PDB entry 8VVZ | electron microscopy, 3.41 A resolution | chains A and D of the 6 polymer chains in the assembly

== Chain A (and D) ==
Name: Copia VLP protein
Notes: chain D of this document is another copy of the same molecule, construct and numbering; everything in this record applies to it too
UniProt: P04146 (COPIA_DROME); residues 0-269 here correspond to UniProt positions 1-270 (UniProt number = residue number + 1)
Sequence (270 residues; numbered 0 to 269; the number before each row is that of its first residue; numbering starts at 0):
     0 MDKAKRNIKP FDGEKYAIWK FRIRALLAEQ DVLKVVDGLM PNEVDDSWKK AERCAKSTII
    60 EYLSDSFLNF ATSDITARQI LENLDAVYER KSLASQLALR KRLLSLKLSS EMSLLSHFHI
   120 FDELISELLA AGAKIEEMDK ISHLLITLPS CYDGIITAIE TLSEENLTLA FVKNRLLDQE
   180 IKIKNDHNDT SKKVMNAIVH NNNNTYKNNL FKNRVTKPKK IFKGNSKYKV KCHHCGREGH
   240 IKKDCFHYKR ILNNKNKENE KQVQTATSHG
Unresolved in the structure: 0-2, 187-269
Swiss-Prot annotation at these positions:
  - zinc finger: V229 to H246 (CCHC-type)

== Chain A / chain D interface ==
Contacting residue pairs - 28 pairs, chain A then chain D:
  K49(A) - E28(D)  hydrogen bond (side chain-backbone)
  K49(A) - D30(D)  salt bridge
  R52(A) - A27(D)
  R52(A) - E28(D)
  R52(A) - D30(D)  salt bridge
  S56(A) - K4(D)
  S56(A) - E28(D)  hydrogen bond
  I59(A) - F20(D)  hydrophobic
  I59(A) - R21(D)
  I59(A) - A24(D)  hydrophobic
  E60(A) - K4(D)
  E60(A) - R5(D)  hydrogen bond (side chain-backbone)
  E60(A) - N6(D)  hydrogen bond (backbone-side chain)
  L62(A) - R21(D)  hydrogen bond (backbone-side chain)
  D64(A) - I17(D)
  D64(A) - R21(D)  salt bridge
  L67(A) - I17(D)  hydrophobic
  L67(A) - F20(D)
  L67(A) - R21(D)
  F69(A) - A169(D)  hydrophobic
  A70(A) - F20(D)  hydrophobic
  T71(A) - F20(D)
  S72(A) - F20(D)
  V86(A) - A169(D)  hydrophobic
  V86(A) - F170(D)
  V86(A) - N173(D)
  Y87(A) - N173(D)  hydrogen bond
  R89(A) - F170(D)
Interface residues without a listed pair, chain A (20 interface residues in all): T57, Y61, S63, S65, A93
Interface residues without a listed pair, chain D (17 interface residues in all): K14, Q29, D121, R174

== In short ==
20 residues of chain A and 17 residues of chain D are in contact, with 6 hydrogen bonds and 3 salt bridges.
Among the polar pairs are K49(A)-D30(D), R52(A)-D30(D) and D64(A)-R21(D).
Both chains are Copia VLP protein. Entry 8VVZ (Structure of the three-fold capsomer of the Drosophila
retrotransposon Copia capsid) was determined by electron microscopy (same publication as 8VVW, 8VW3 and 8VWG).
